Entry 9CR4 (electron microscopy, 2.81 A resolution); this record covers chains A and D of the 4 polymer chains in the assembly.

[Chain A (and D)]
Protein: NAD kinase
Organism: Homo sapiens
Notes: EC 2.7.1.23; fragment: C-terminal residues 91-437; chain D of this document is another copy of the same molecule, construct and numbering; everything in this record applies to it too
UniProt: O95544 (NADK_HUMAN); numbering as in UniProt (aligned over 91-437)
Chain sequence (373 residues; each row starts with the number of its first residue):
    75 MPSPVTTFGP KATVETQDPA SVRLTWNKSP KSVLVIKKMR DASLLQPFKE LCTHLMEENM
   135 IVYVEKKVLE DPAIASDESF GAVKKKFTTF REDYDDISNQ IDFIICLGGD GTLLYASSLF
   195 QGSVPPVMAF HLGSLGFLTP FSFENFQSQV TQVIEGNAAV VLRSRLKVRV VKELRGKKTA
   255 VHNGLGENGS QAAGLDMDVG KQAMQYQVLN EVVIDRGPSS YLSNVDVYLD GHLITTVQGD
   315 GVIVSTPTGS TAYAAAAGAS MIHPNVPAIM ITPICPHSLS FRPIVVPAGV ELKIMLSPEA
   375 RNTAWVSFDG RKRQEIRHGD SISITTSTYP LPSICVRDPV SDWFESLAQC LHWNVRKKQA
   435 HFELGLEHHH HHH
Unresolved in the structure: 75-94, 163-171, 248-276, 430-447 (chain D: 75-94, 163-172, 248-276, 429-447)
Sequence notes: initiating methionine (75); expression tag (76-90, 438-447); conflict Val96 (Gln in O95544), Thr162 (Cys in O95544), Thr402 (Cys in O95544)
Reported in the primary citation:
  - self-association interface (contacts with another copy of this molecule): Trp427
  - catalytic residues: Asp184 (proposed by the authors, not directly observed)
  - mutagenesis - R430A: unchanged stability
  - mutagenesis - W427G, R430A: abolished catalytic activity
  - mutagenesis - F436A: decreased catalytic activity

[Chain A / chain D interface]
Pairs across the interface - 19 pairs, chain A then chain D:
  Pro292(A) with Pro292(D), hydrophobic
  Ser293(A) with Arg387(D), hydrogen bond (backbone-side chain)
  Tyr295(A) with Arg114(D)
  Asp314(A) with Tyr327(D), hydrogen bond
  Tyr327(A) with Arg290(D); Asp314(D), hydrogen bond
  Ala330(A) with Cys349(D); Pro350(D)
  Ile348(A) with Cys349(D), hydrophobic
  Cys349(A) with Ala330(D); Ala331(D), hydrophobic; Ile348(D), hydrophobic
  Pro350(A) with Ala330(D)
  Leu353(A) with Ala329(D); Leu425(D), hydrophobic
  Arg387(A) with Ser293(D), hydrogen bond (side chain-backbone); Ser294(D), hydrogen bond
  Leu425(A) with His351(D); Leu353(D), hydrophobic
Interface residues without a listed pair, chain A (16 interface residues in all): Ala329, Ala331, Met335, His351

[Summary]
16 residues of chain A and 17 residues of chain D are in contact; the contacts include 5 hydrogen bonds. Polar
contacts include Ser293(A)-Arg387(D), Asp314(A)-Tyr327(D) and Arg387(A)-Ser294(D). From the paper: the
catalytic residue Asp184(A); W427G and R430A of chain A abolish catalytic activity.
Both chains are NAD kinase (Homo sapiens). Entry 9CR4 (CryoEM Structure of the C-terminally truncated form of
human NAD Kinase) was determined by electron microscopy, deposited together with 9CR3 and 9CRA.
